2PXY - chains C and D of the 5 polymer chains in the assembly; structure by X-ray diffraction, 2.23 A resolution.

# Chain C
Name: H-2 class II histocompatibility antigen, A-U alpha chain
Source organism: Mus musculus
Notes: fragment: extracellular alpha-1, extracellular alpha-2
Reference sequence: P14438 (HA2U_MOUSE); the construct lacks a stretch of the UniProt sequence, so the offset changes along the chain: 4-9 = UniProt 1-6; 10-180 = UniProt 8-178
Chain sequence (183 residues; row label = number of the first residue in the row; numbers below 1 keep their minus sign (Asp-1 is residue -1)):
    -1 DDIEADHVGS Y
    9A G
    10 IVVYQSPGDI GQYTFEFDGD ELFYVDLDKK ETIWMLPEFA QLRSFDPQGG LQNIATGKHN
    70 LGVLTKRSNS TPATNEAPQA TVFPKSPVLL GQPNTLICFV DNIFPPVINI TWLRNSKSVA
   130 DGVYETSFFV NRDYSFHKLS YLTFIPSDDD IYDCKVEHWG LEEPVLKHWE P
Disulfide bonds: Cys107-Cys163
Differences from the reference sequence: expression tag (-1 to 3)
Curated features (UniProtKB/Swiss-Prot):
  - region: Glu179, Pro180 (Connecting peptide)
  - glycosylation: Asn118 (N-linked (GlcNAc...) asparagine)

# Chain D
Name: H-2 class II histocompatibility antigen, A-U beta chain
Source organism: Mus musculus
Notes: fragment: extracellular beta-1, extracellular beta-2
Reference sequence: P06344 (HB2U_MOUSE); the construct lacks a stretch of the UniProt sequence and is renumbered around it, so the offset changes along the chain: 2-64 = UniProt 29-91; 67-84 = UniProt 92-109; 85-191 = UniProt 111-217
Chain sequence (189 residues; row label = number of the first residue in the row; note: 2 numbers in that range are skipped by the numbering (no residue carries them; nothing is unmodelled there)):
     2 DSERHFVVQF QPFCYFTNGT QRIRYVTRYI YNREEYLRFD SDVGEYRAVT ELGRPDAEYY
    62 NKQ
    67 YLERTRAELD TVCRYNYE
   84A E
    85 TEVPTSLRRL EQPNVVISLS RTEALNHHNT LVCSVTDFYP AKIKVRWFRN GQEETVGVSS
   145 TQLIRNGDWT FQVLVMLEMT PRRGEVYTCH VEHPSLKSPI TVEWRAQ
Disulfide bonds: Cys15-Cys79, Cys117-Cys173
Curated features (UniProtKB/Swiss-Prot):
  - region: Arg189 to Gln191 (Connecting peptide)
  - glycosylation: Asn19 (N-linked (GlcNAc...) asparagine)

# How chain C and chain D interact
Residue-residue contacts (122; chain C residue first):
  Ile1(C) - Tyr16(D)  hydrophobic
  Ile1(C) - Arg25(D)
  Ile1(C) - Arg29(D)
  Ala3(C) - Tyr16(D)  hydrophobic
  Ala3(C) - Phe17(D)
  Ala3(C) - Thr18(D)
  Asp4(C) - Phe17(D)  hydrogen bond (backbone-backbone)
  Asp4(C) - Thr18(D)
  Asp4(C) - Asn19(D)  hydrogen bond (side chain-backbone)
  His5(C) - Cys15(D)
  His5(C) - Tyr16(D)
  His5(C) - Phe17(D)  hydrogen bond (backbone-backbone)
  His5(C) - Tyr83(D)
  His5(C) - Leu91(D)
  Val6(C) - Phe14(D)  hydrophobic
  Val6(C) - Cys15(D)
  Val6(C) - Tyr16(D)  hydrophobic
  Gly7(C) - Phe14(D)
  Gly7(C) - Cys15(D)  hydrogen bond (backbone-backbone)
  Ser8(C) - Pro13(D)  hydrogen bond (side chain-backbone)
  Ser8(C) - Phe14(D)
  Tyr9(C) - Pro13(D)
  Tyr9(C) - Cys15(D)  hydrophobic
  Tyr9(C) - Val78(D)  hydrophobic
  Tyr9(C) - Asn82(D)
  Tyr9(C) - Glu86(D)  hydrogen bond
  Gly9A(C) - Phe11(D)
  Gly9A(C) - Pro13(D)
  Ile10(C) - Phe11(D)
  Ile10(C) - Pro13(D)
  Val11(C) - Val9(D)
  Val11(C) - Gln10(D)
  Val11(C) - Phe11(D)  hydrogen bond (backbone-backbone)
  Val12(C) - Val9(D)
  Tyr13(C) - Val8(D)
  Tyr13(C) - Val9(D)  hydrogen bond (backbone-backbone)
  Gln14(C) - His6(D)  hydrogen bond
  Gln14(C) - Phe7(D)
  Gln14(C) - Val8(D)
  Ser15(C) - His6(D)  hydrogen bond (backbone-side chain)
  Ser15(C) - Phe7(D)  hydrogen bond (backbone-backbone)
  Pro16(C) - Arg5(D)
  Phe26(C) - Glu86(D)
  Phe26(C) - Ser90(D)
  Asp27(C) - Arg149(D)  hydrogen bond (backbone-side chain)
  Gly28(C) - Arg149(D)
  Asp29(C) - Tyr123(D)
  Asp29(C) - Arg149(D)  salt bridge
  Asp29(C) - Trp153(D)
  Glu30(C) - Trp153(D)  hydrogen bond (backbone-side chain)
  Leu31(C) - Glu86(D)
  Leu31(C) - Ser90(D)
  Leu31(C) - Trp153(D)  hydrophobic
  Met44(C) - Gly151(D)
  Met44(C) - Trp153(D)
  Leu45(C) - Arg93(D)
  Leu45(C) - Trp153(D)  hydrophobic
  Glu47(C) - Arg93(D)  salt bridge
  Phe48(C) - Thr89(D)
  Phe48(C) - Ser90(D)
  Phe48(C) - Trp153(D)  hydrophobic
  Leu51(C) - Pro88(D)
  Leu51(C) - Thr89(D)
  Arg52(C) - Thr85(D)  hydrogen bond
  Arg52(C) - Glu86(D)  salt bridge
  Arg52(C) - Thr89(D)  hydrogen bond
  Arg52(C) - Ser90(D)
  Gly66(C) - Val9(D)
  Leu70(C) - Phe7(D)
  Leu70(C) - Val8(D)
  Leu70(C) - Val9(D)  hydrophobic
  Leu73(C) - Tyr32(D)  hydrophobic
  Leu73(C) - Tyr37(D)
  Leu73(C) - Leu53(D)  hydrophobic
  Thr74(C) - Phe7(D)
  Thr74(C) - Tyr32(D)
  Arg76(C) - Leu53(D)  hydrogen bond (side chain-backbone)
  Arg76(C) - Pro56(D)
  Arg76(C) - Asp57(D)  salt bridge
  Ser77(C) - Tyr32(D)  hydrogen bond
  Ser79(C) - Arg5(D)
  Ser79(C) - Phe7(D)
  Thr80(C) - Phe7(D)
  Thr80(C) - Tyr32(D)  hydrogen bond (backbone-side chain)
  Thr80(C) - Asn33(D)  hydrogen bond (backbone-side chain)
  Pro81(C) - Arg5(D)
  Pro81(C) - His6(D)
  Pro81(C) - Phe7(D)  hydrophobic
  Pro81(C) - Asn33(D)
  Ala82(C) - His6(D)  hydrogen bond (backbone-backbone)
  Ala82(C) - Asn33(D)
  Glu85(C) - Arg34(D)  salt bridge
  Phe92(C) - Ile148(D)  hydrophobic
  Phe92(C) - Asn150(D)
  Phe92(C) - Gln156(D)
  Pro93(C) - Gln156(D)  hydrogen bond (backbone-side chain)
  Lys94(C) - Thr120(D)
  Lys94(C) - Asp121(D)  salt bridge
  Lys94(C) - Asp152(D)  salt bridge
  Lys94(C) - Thr154(D)  hydrogen bond
  Lys94(C) - Gln156(D)  hydrogen bond (backbone-side chain)
  Pro96(C) - Val100(D)  hydrophobic
  Pro96(C) - Ser118(D)
  Ile106(C) - Asn150(D)
  Phe113(C) - Asn33(D)
  Phe113(C) - Arg34(D)
  Pro114(C) - His6(D)
  Val139(C) - Gln12(D)
  Asp142(C) - Arg34(D)  salt bridge
  Tyr143(C) - Gln10(D)  hydrogen bond (backbone-side chain)
  Tyr143(C) - Gln12(D)
  Tyr143(C) - Arg29(D)
  Tyr143(C) - Ile31(D)  hydrophobic
  Tyr143(C) - Arg34(D)
  Tyr143(C) - Glu36(D)  hydrogen bond
  Ser144(C) - Arg34(D)
  Phe145(C) - Gln10(D)
  Leu148(C) - Asn150(D)
  Tyr150(C) - Asn150(D)  hydrogen bond (side chain-backbone)
  Tyr150(C) - Gly151(D)
  Tyr150(C) - Asp152(D)  hydrogen bond (side chain-backbone)
  Trp168(C) - His6(D)
Other interface residues (no listed pair), chain C (62 interface residues in all): Glu2, Ile19, Phe24, Asn69, Ser95, Asn111, Val116, Thr135
Other interface residues (no listed pair), chain D (55 interface residues in all): Glu4, Val27, Tyr30, Gly54, Tyr61, Phe155

# Overview
62 residues of chain C and 55 residues of chain D are in contact; the contacts include 27 hydrogen bonds and 8
salt bridges. Polar pairs include Asp29(C)-Arg149(D), Glu47(C)-Arg93(D) and Arg52(C)-Glu86(D).
Here chain C is H-2 class II histocompatibility antigen, A-U alpha chain and chain D is H-2 class II
histocompatibility antigen, A-U beta chain, both from Mus musculus. Entry 2PXY (Crystal structures of immune
receptor complexes) was determined by X-ray diffraction together with 2Z31 and 2Z35 from the same study.
